PDB entry 4Y82 | X-ray diffraction, 2.80 A resolution | chains E and F of the 34 polymer chains in the assembly

== Chain E ==
Protein: Proteasome subunit alpha type-6
Source organism: Saccharomyces cerevisiae (strain ATCC 204508 / S288c)
Notes: EC 3.4.25.1
Reference sequence: P40302 (PSA6_YEAST); residues 0-233 here correspond to UniProt positions 1-234 (UniProt number = residue number + 1)
Sequence (234 residues; each row starts with the number of its first residue; numbering starts at 0):
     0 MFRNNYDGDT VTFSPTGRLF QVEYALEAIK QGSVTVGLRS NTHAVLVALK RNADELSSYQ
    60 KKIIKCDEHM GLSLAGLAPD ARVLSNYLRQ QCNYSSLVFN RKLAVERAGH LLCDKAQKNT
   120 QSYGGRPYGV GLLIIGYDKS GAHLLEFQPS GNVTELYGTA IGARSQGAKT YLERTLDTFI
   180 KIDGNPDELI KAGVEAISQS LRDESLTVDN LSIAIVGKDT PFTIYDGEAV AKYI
Unresolved in the structure: 0-2
Swiss-Prot annotation at these positions:
  - modified residue: Ser13 (Phosphoserine)
  - cross-link: Lys190 (Glycyl lysine isopeptide (Lys-Gly) (interchain with G-Cter in ubiquitin))

== Chain F ==
Protein: Probable proteasome subunit alpha type-7
Source organism: Saccharomyces cerevisiae (strain ATCC 204508 / S288c)
Notes: EC 3.4.25.1
Reference sequence: P21242 (PSA7_YEAST); residues -3 to 284 here correspond to UniProt positions 1-288 (UniProt number = residue number + 4)
Sequence (288 residues; each row starts with the number of its first residue; numbers below 1 keep their minus sign (Met-3 is residue -3)):
    -3 MTSIGTGYDL SNSVFSPDGR NFQVEYAVKA VENGTTSIGI KCNDGVVFAV EKLITSKLLV
    57 PQKNVKIQVV DRHIGCVYSG LIPDGRHLVN RGREEAASFK KLYKTPIPIP AFADRLGQYV
   117 QAHTLYNSVR PFGVSTIFGG VDKNGAHLYM LEPSGSYWGY KGAATGKGRQ SAKAELEKLV
   177 DHHPEGLSAR EAVKQAAKII YLAHEDNKEK DFELEISWCS LSETNGLHKF VKGDLLQEAI
   237 DFAQKEINGD DDEDEDDSDN VMSSDDENAP VATNANATTD QEGDIHLE
Unresolved in the structure: -3 to 1, 245-284
Swiss-Prot annotation at these positions:
  - modified residue: Thr-2 (N-acetylthreonine)

== How chain E and chain F interact ==
Contacting residue pairs - 64 pairs, chain E then chain F:
  Asn4(E) - Leu6(F)
  Tyr5(E) - Asp5(F)  hydrogen bond
  Tyr5(E) - Leu6(F)  hydrophobic
  Thr9(E) - Arg126(F)
  Val10(E) - Gln19(F)
  Val10(E) - Asn123(F)
  Val10(E) - Ser124(F)
  Val10(E) - Val125(F)
  Val10(E) - Arg126(F)
  Thr11(E) - Leu6(F)
  Thr11(E) - Gln19(F)
  Phe12(E) - Gln19(F)  hydrogen bond (backbone-side chain)
  Phe12(E) - Tyr22(F)
  Phe12(E) - Ala23(F)  hydrophobic
  Phe12(E) - Arg126(F)
  Phe12(E) - Pro127(F)
  Ser13(E) - Tyr22(F)
  Pro14(E) - Tyr22(F)  hydrophobic
  Pro14(E) - Lys25(F)
  Thr15(E) - Lys25(F)
  Gly16(E) - Tyr22(F)
  Gly16(E) - Lys25(F)
  Gly16(E) - Ala26(F)
  Leu18(E) - Leu77(F)  hydrophobic
  Leu18(E) - Arg126(F)
  His109(E) - Arg82(F)
  Cys112(E) - Arg82(F)
  Asp113(E) - Arg82(F)  salt bridge
  Asp113(E) - Asn86(F)
  Gln116(E) - Pro79(F)
  Gln116(E) - Asp80(F)
  Gln116(E) - His83(F)  hydrogen bond
  Gln116(E) - Arg126(F)
  Thr119(E) - Arg126(F)  hydrogen bond (backbone-side chain)
  Gln120(E) - His119(F)
  Gln120(E) - Val125(F)
  Gln120(E) - Arg126(F)  hydrogen bond (backbone-backbone)
  Gln120(E) - Pro127(F)
  Gln120(E) - Phe128(F)
  Ser121(E) - Ser124(F)
  Tyr122(E) - Ser124(F)  hydrogen bond (backbone-backbone)
  Ser149(E) - Pro79(F)
  Gly150(E) - Pro79(F)
  Asn151(E) - Ile78(F)
  Asn151(E) - Pro79(F)
  Thr153(E) - Leu55(F)
  Thr153(E) - Asn60(F)
  Glu154(E) - Leu55(F)
  Glu154(E) - Val56(F)
  Glu154(E) - Lys59(F)
  Glu154(E) - Asn60(F)  hydrogen bond (backbone-side chain)
  Leu155(E) - Leu54(F)
  Leu155(E) - Leu55(F)  hydrophobic
  Leu155(E) - Val56(F)
  Tyr156(E) - Leu54(F)  hydrogen bond (backbone-backbone)
  Tyr156(E) - Leu55(F)
  Tyr156(E) - Val56(F)
  Tyr156(E) - Pro57(F)
  Gly157(E) - Leu54(F)
  Lys168(E) - Leu54(F)
  Leu171(E) - Leu54(F)
  Glu172(E) - Ser52(F)  hydrogen bond
  Glu172(E) - Lys53(F)  hydrogen bond (side chain-backbone)
  Leu175(E) - Lys53(F)
Also at the interface, not in a pair above, chain E (37 interface residues in all): Arg38, Glu105, Ser139, His142, Val152, Phe178
Also at the interface, not in a pair above, chain F (30 interface residues in all): Gly129

== Summary ==
37 residues of chain E face 30 of chain F across their interface; the contacts include 10 hydrogen bonds and 1
salt bridge. Polar contacts include Asp113(E)-Arg82(F), Tyr5(E)-Asp5(F) and Phe12(E)-Gln19(F).
Chain E is Proteasome subunit alpha type-6 and chain F is Probable proteasome subunit alpha type-7, both from
Saccharomyces cerevisiae (strain ATCC 204508 / S288c); the structure, Yeast 20S proteasome in complex with
Ac-LAY-ep, was determined by X-ray diffraction (same publication as 4Y69, 4Y6A, 4Y6V, 4Y6Z, 4Y70, 4Y74 and 34
further entries).
